PDB entry 7FPD | X-ray diffraction, 1.61 A resolution | chains A and B

== Chain A ==
Name: Pre-mRNA-splicing factor 8
Source organism: Saccharomyces cerevisiae S288C
Reference sequence: P33334 (PRP8_YEAST); residues 1836-2090 here = UniProt positions 1836-2090
Sequence (258 residues; each row starts with the number of its first residue):
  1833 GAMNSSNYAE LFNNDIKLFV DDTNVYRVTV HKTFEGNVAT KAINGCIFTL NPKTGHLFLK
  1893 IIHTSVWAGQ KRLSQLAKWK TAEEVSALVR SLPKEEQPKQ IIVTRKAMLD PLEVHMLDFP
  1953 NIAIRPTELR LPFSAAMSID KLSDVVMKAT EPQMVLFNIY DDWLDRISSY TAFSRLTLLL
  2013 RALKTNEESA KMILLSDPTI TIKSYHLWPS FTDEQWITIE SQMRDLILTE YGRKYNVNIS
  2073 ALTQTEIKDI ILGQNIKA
Unresolved in the structure: 2070-2090
Sequence notes: expression tag (1833-1835)
Small-molecule neighbours: VF9 (1-[(2S)-2-(furan-2-yl)azepan-1-yl]ethan-1-one): His1888, Leu1889, Phe1890, Leu1988, Phe1989, Asn1990
Curated features (UniProtKB/Swiss-Prot):
  - mutagenesis: Asp1853 (D1853A: Alters protein folding. Severely impaired growth. Strongly reduced growth at 35 degrees Celsius; when associated with A-1854; D1853N: Reduced growth at 30 degrees Celsius ...), Asp1854 (D1854A: Reduced growth at 30 degrees Celsius. Strongly reduced growth at 16 degrees Celsius. Strongly reduced growth at 35 degrees Celsius; when associated with A-1853 ...), Thr1855 (T1855A: Reduced growth at 30 degrees Celsius. Strongly reduced growth at 16 degrees Celsius), Thr1936 (T1936A: Reduced growth at 30 degrees Celsius. Strongly reduced growth at 16 degrees Celsius), Arg1937 (R1937K: Severely impaired growth. Reduced growth at 30 degrees Celsius. Strongly reduced growth at 16 degrees Celsius)

== Chain B ==
Name: A1 cistron-splicing factor AAR2
Source organism: Saccharomyces cerevisiae S288C
Reference sequence: P32357 (AAR2_YEAST); aligned to UniProt positions 1-317 over residues 1-317
Sequence (308 residues; row label = number of the first residue in the row; note: 13 numbers in that range are skipped by the numbering (no residue carries them; nothing is unmodelled there); numbers below 1 keep their minus sign (Gly-3 is residue -3)):
    -3 GAMAMNTVPF TSAPIEVTIG IDQYSFNVKE NQPFHGIKDI PIGHVHVIHF QHADNSSMRY
    57 GYWFDCRMGN FYIQYDPKDG LYKMMEERDG AKFENIVHNF KERQMMVSYP KIDEDDTWYN
   117 LTEFVQMDKI RKIVRKDENQ FSYVDSSMTT VQENEL
   166 SSSSSDPAHS LNYTVINFKS REAIRPGHEM EDFLDKSYYL NTVMLQGIFK NSSNYFGELQ
   226 FAFLNAMFFG NYGSSLQWHA MIELICSSAT VPKHMLDKLD EILYYQIKTL PEQYSDILLN
   286 ERVWNICLYS SFQKNSLHNT EKIMENKYPE LL
Unresolved in the structure: -3 to 0, 166-169
Sequence notes: expression tag (-3 to 0); conflict Ser166 (Leu153 in P32357), Ser167 (Lys154 in P32357), Ser170 (Asp in P32357)
Curated features (UniProtKB/Swiss-Prot):
  - region: Leu261 to Ile282 (Leucine-zipper)
  - modified residue: Ser253 (Phosphoserine), Thr274 (Phosphothreonine)

== Chain A / chain B interface ==
Contacting residue pairs - 18 pairs, chain A then chain B:
  Gln1907(A) with Met195(B); Leu199(B)
  Leu1908(A) with Met195(B), hydrophobic
  Trp1911(A) with Glu194(B); Met195(B), hydrophobic; Phe198(B), hydrophobic
  Asp1942(A) with Lys184(B), salt bridge; Phe198(B)
  Glu1945(A) with Lys184(B), salt bridge
  Val1946(A) with Ile189(B), hydrophobic; Glu194(B); Phe198(B), hydrophobic
  His1947(A) with Glu194(B)
  Leu1949(A) with Lys184(B); Ser185(B); Arg186(B); Ile189(B), hydrophobic
  Asp1950(A) with Arg186(B), salt bridge

== Overview ==
9 residues of chain A face 8 of chain B across their interface, with 3 salt bridges. Polar pairs include
Asp1942(A)-Lys184(B), Glu1945(A)-Lys184(B) and Asp1950(A)-Arg186(B). Bound to chain A: compound VF9. From
UniProt: 5 mutagenesis sites on chain A.
Here chain A is Pre-mRNA-splicing factor 8 and chain B is A1 cistron-splicing factor AAR2, both from
Saccharomyces cerevisiae S288C. Entry 7FPD (PanDDA analysis group deposition -- Aar2/RNaseH in complex with
fragment P09E01 from the F2X-Universal Library) was determined by X-ray diffraction, deposited together with
5ST0, 5ST1, 5ST2, 5ST3, 5ST4, 5ST5 and 248 further entries.
